PDB entry 5EJK | X-ray diffraction, 3.80 A resolution | chains A and E of the 16 polymer chains in the assembly

# Chain A (and E)
Molecule: Gag-Pro-Pol polyprotein
Source organism: Rous sarcoma virus (strain Prague C)
Notes: EC 3.4.23.-, 2.7.7.49, 2.7.7.7, 3.1.26.4, 2.7.7.-, 3.1.-.-; chain E of this document is another copy of the same molecule, construct and numbering; everything in this record applies to it too
UniProt: P03354 (POL_RSVP); residues 1-270 here correspond to UniProt positions 1281-1550 (UniProt number = residue number + 1280)
Amino-acid sequence (270 residues; numbered 1 to 270; the number before each row is that of its first residue):
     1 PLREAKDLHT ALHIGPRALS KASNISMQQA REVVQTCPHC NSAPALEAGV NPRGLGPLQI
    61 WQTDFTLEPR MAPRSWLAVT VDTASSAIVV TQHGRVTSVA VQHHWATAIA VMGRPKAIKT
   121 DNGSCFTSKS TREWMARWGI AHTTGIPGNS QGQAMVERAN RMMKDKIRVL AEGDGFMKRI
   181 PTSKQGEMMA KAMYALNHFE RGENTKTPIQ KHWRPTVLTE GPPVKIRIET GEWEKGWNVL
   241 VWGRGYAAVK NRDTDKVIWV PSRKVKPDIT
Unresolved in the structure: 270
Modified residues: Mse27, Mse71, Mse155, Mse177, Mse193 (selenomethionine; parent Met); Mse112, Mse135, Mse162, Mse163, Mse188, Mse189 (selenomethionine)
Construct notes: engineered mutation Ser23 (Cys1303 in P03354), Mse112 (Leu1392 in P03354), Mse135 (Leu1415 in P03354), Mse162 (Leu1442 in P03354), Mse163 (Leu1443 in P03354), Mse188 (Leu1468 in P03354), Mse189 (Leu1469 in P03354); conflict Lys166 (Arg1446 in P03354)
Metal / ion sites: Zn2+: His9, His13, Cys37, Cys40
Curated features (UniProtKB/Swiss-Prot):
  - DNA-binding region: Pro222 to Thr270 (Integrase-type)
  - region: Asp268 to Thr270 (Involved in homooctamerization)
  - binding site (Zn(2+)): His9, His13, Cys37, Cys40
  - binding site (Mg(2+)): Asp64, Asp121, Glu157
What the authors report for this chain:
  - catalytic residues: Asp64, Asp121, Glu157
  - binding site for RSV Integrase: Thr66, Arg158, Arg161, Lys164, Glu229
  - conformationally variable residues (order/disorder transition): Ser150
  - binding site for RSV Integrase: Arg17, Arg31, Ser124, Arg227, Glu229, Lys266
  - mutagenesis - F199K: abolished catalytic activity on concerted integration (citing earlier work)
  - binding site for the 22-nt DNA strand: Arg17, Arg244, Arg263
  - binding site for the 22-nt DNA strand: Arg31, Arg227, Trp259, Arg263
  - mutagenesis - R244A, R244C: decreased catalytic activity (citing earlier work)
  - contacts within the chain: Arg227-Trp233, Trp233-Lys266
  - mutagenesis - W233A, W233E: abolished binding to viral DNA LTR sequence (citing earlier work)
  - self-association interface (contacts with another copy of this molecule): Phe199
  - mutagenesis - C23S/L112M/L135M/L162M/L163M/L188M/L189M: unchanged catalytic activity

# Chain A / chain E interface
Contacting residue pairs (32; chain A residue first):
  Ala11(A) with Leu170(E)
  Leu12(A) with Lys166(E); Leu170(E); Lys191(E); Tyr194(E), hydrophobic; Ala195(E), hydrophobic; Phe199(E), hydrophobic
  His13(A) with Lys166(E), hydrogen bond (backbone-side chain); Val169(E); Leu170(E)
  Ile14(A) with Phe199(E), hydrophobic
  Arg17(A) with Gly202(E)
  His39(A) with Val169(E); Glu172(E), salt bridge; Gly173(E)
  Cys40(A) with Val169(E), hydrophobic
  Lys166(A) with His13(E), hydrogen bond (side chain-backbone)
  Arg168(A) with Ser42(E), hydrogen bond
  Val169(A) with His13(E); Cys40(E), hydrophobic
  Leu170(A) with Ala11(E); His13(E)
  Glu172(A) with His39(E), salt bridge
  Gly173(A) with His39(E)
  Lys191(A) with Leu12(E)
  Tyr194(A) with Leu12(E), hydrophobic
  Ala195(A) with Leu12(E)
  Phe199(A) with Leu12(E), hydrophobic; Ile14(E), hydrophobic
  Glu200(A) with Ala18(E)
  Gly202(A) with Arg17(E)
  Glu203(A) with Arg17(E)
Interface residues without a listed pair, chain A (24 interface residues in all): Ala18, Lys21, Asn204, Thr205
Interface residues without a listed pair, chain E (24 interface residues in all): Lys21, Glu200, Glu203, Asn204, Thr205
The authors on this interface:
  - interface residues, chain A: Phe199(A)

# Summary
Chain A and chain E each contribute 24 residues to their interface, with 3 hydrogen bonds and 2 salt bridges.
Polar contacts include His39(A)-Glu172(E), His13(A)-Lys166(E) and Arg168(A)-Ser42(E). From the paper:
catalytic residues Asp64(A), Asp121(A) and Glu157(A); R244A and R244C of chain A reduce catalytic activity; 6
substitutions were tested in all.
Chain A and chain E are both Gag-Pro-Pol polyprotein (Rous sarcoma virus (strain Prague C)); the structure,
Crystal structure of the Rous sarcoma virus intasome, was determined by X-ray diffraction.
